PDB entry 1AIZ | X-ray diffraction, 1.80 A resolution | chains A and B

# Chain A (and B)
Name: Azurin
Source organism: Achromobacter denitrificans
Notes: chain B of this document is another copy of the same molecule, construct and numbering; everything in this record applies to it too
UniProt: P00280 (AZUR_ALCDE); residues 1-129 here correspond to UniProt positions 21-149 (UniProt number = residue number + 20)
Amino-acid sequence (129 residues; numbered 1 to 129; the number before each row is that of its first residue):
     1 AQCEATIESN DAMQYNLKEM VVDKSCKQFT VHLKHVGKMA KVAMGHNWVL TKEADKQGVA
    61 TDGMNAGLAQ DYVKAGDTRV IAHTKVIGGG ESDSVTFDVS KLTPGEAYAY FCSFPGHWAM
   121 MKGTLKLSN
Curated features (UniProtKB/Swiss-Prot):
  - binding site (Cu cation): His-46, Cys-112, His-117, Met-121
Disulfide bonds: Cys-3/Cys-26
Metal / ion sites: Cd2+: Gly-45, His-46, Cys-112, His-117

# How chain A and chain B interact
Residue-residue contacts (15):
  Met-13(A) / Met-13(B)  hydrophobic
  Met-13(A) / Gly-116(B)
  Ala-43(A) / Trp-118(B)  hydrophobic
  Ala-43(A) / Ala-119(B)
  Met-64(A) / Met-64(B)  hydrophobic
  Met-64(A) / Pro-115(B)  hydrophobic
  Pro-115(A) / Pro-115(B)
  Pro-115(A) / Gly-116(B)
  Gly-116(A) / Pro-115(B)
  Trp-118(A) / Val-42(B)
  Trp-118(A) / Ala-43(B)  hydrophobic
  Ala-119(A) / Ala-43(B)
  Met-120(A) / Asp-11(B)
  Met-120(A) / Met-13(B)  hydrophobic
  Met-120(A) / Met-44(B)  hydrophobic
Also at the interface, not in a pair above, chain A (14 interface residues in all): Asp-11, Ala-12, Met-39, Val-42, Met-44, His-117
Also at the interface, not in a pair above, chain B (12 interface residues in all): Gln-57, Met-120

# Summary
Chain A and chain B form an interface of 14 and 12 residues respectively. The Cd2+ site is built by Gly-45(A),
His-46(A), Cys-112(A) and His-117(A). UniProt lists 4 Cu cation-binding residues on chain A.
Both chains are Azurin (Achromobacter denitrificans). Entry 1AIZ (Structure of apo-azurin from alcaligenes
denitrificans at 1.8 angstroms resolution) was determined by X-ray diffraction together with 1AZB and 1AZC
from the same study.
